Entry 2Y2D (X-ray diffraction, 2.00 A resolution); this record covers chain A.

# Chain A
Molecule: 1,6-anhydro-N-acetylmuramyl-L-alanine amidase ampd
Source organism: Citrobacter freundii
Notes: EC 3.5.1.28
UniProt: P82974 (AMPD_CITFR); residues 1-187 here = UniProt positions 1-187
Amino-acid sequence (187 residues; numbered 1 to 187; the number before each row is that of its first residue):
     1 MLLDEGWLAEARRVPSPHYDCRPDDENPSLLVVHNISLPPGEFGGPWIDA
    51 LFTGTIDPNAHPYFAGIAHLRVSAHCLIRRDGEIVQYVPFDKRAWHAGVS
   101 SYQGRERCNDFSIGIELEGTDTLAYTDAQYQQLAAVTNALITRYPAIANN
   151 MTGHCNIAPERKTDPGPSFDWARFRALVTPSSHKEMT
Disordered / not traced: 180-187
Bound ions: Zn2+: His34, His154, Asp164
Curated features (UniProtKB/Swiss-Prot):
  - active site: Glu116 (Proton acceptor)
  - binding site (Zn(2+)): His34, His154, Asp164
  - site: Lys162 (Transition state stabilizer)
  - mutagenesis: His34 (H34A: Loss of activity), Tyr63 (Y63F: 6-fold decrease in activity), Glu116 (E116A: Loss of activity), His154 (H154A: Loss of activity; H154N: Retains both its capacity to bind the zinc ion and good amidase activity), Lys162 (K162H/Q: Almost loss of activity), Asp164 (D164A: Loss of activity)
Reported in the primary citation:
  - specificity-determining residues: Arg71 (citing earlier work)

# Overview
The Zn2+ site is built by His34, His154 and Asp164. UniProt lists active-site residue Glu116, 3 Zn2+-binding
residues and 6 mutagenesis sites. The paper reports the specificity determinant Arg71.
Chain A is 1,6-anhydro-N-acetylmuramyl-L-alanine amidase ampd (Citrobacter freundii); the structure, crystal
structure of AmpD holoenzyme, was determined by X-ray diffraction together with 2Y28, 2Y2B, 2Y2C and 2Y2E from
the same study.
